4JUN - chains D and E of the 6 polymer chains in the assembly; structure by X-ray diffraction, 2.34 A resolution.

# Chain D
Molecule: Hemagglutinin HA2
From: Influenza A virus
UniProt: Q2F4V6 (Q2F4V6_9INFA); residues 1-176 here correspond to UniProt positions 347-522 (UniProt number = residue number + 346)
Amino-acid sequence (182 residues; numbered 1 to 182; the number before each row is that of its first residue):
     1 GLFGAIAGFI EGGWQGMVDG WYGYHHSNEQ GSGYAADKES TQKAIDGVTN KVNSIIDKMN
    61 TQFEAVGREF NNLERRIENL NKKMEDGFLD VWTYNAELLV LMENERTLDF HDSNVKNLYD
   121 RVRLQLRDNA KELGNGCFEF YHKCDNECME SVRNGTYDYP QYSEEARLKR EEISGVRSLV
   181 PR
Unresolved in the structure: 165-182
Construct notes: expression tag (177-182)
Disulfide bonds: Cys-144/Cys-148

# Chain E
Molecule: Hemagglutinin HA1
From: Influenza A virus
UniProt: Q2F4V6 (Q2F4V6_9INFA); the construct lacks a stretch of the UniProt sequence and is renumbered around it, so the offset changes along the chain: 11-19 = UniProt 17-25; 20-28 = UniProt 27-35; 31-35 = UniProt 36-40; 36-53 = UniProt 42-59; 6 more segments
Amino-acid sequence (329 residues; row label = number of the first residue in the row; note: 2 numbers in that range are skipped by the numbering (no residue carries them; nothing is unmodelled there); a row labelled like 125A-125B holds insertion residues (125A, then the next letters in order)):
     5 GSADPGDQIC IGYHA
   19A N
    20 NSTEQVDTI
    31 MEKNV
   35A T
    36 VTHAQDILEK THNGKLCD
   53A L
    54 DGVKPLILRD CSVAGWLLGN PICDEFINV
   82A P
    83 EWSYIVEKAS PAND
   96A L
    97 CYPGDFNDYE ELKHLLSRIN HFEKIQIIP
125A-125B KS
   126 SWSNHEAS
  133A S
   134 GVSSACPYQG RPSFFRNVVW LIKKNSAYPT IKRSYNNTSQ EDLLVLWGIH HPNDAAEQTK
   194 LYQNPTTYIS VGTSTLNQRL VPRIATRSKV NGQSGRMEFF WTILKPNDAI NFESNGNFIA
   254 PEYAYKIVKK G
  264A D
   265 SAIMKSELEY GNCNTKCQTP MGAINSSMPF HNIHPLTIGE CPKYVKSSRL VLATGLRNSP
   325 QR
Unresolved in the structure: 5-9, 324-326
Construct notes: expression tag (5-10)
Disulfide bonds: Cys-52/Cys-277, Cys-64/Cys-76, Cys-97/Cys-139, Cys-281/Cys-305
Covalent attachments: N-acetylglucosamine (NAG) linked to Asn-34, Asn-169

# How chain D and chain E interact
Contacting residue pairs (11):
  Gly-47(D) with Met-31(E)
  Val-48(D) with Met-31(E)
  Asn-50(D) with Ile-28(E); Met-31(E), hydrogen bond (side chain-backbone); Glu-32(E)
  Lys-51(D) with Ile-28(E); Met-31(E)
  Ser-54(D) with Ile-28(E), hydrogen bond (side chain-backbone); Lys-33(E), hydrogen bond
  Glu-103(D) with Ile-28(E)
  Phe-110(D) with Met-31(E), hydrophobic
Interface residues without a listed pair, chain D (8 interface residues in all): Asp-46

# Overview
8 residues of chain D face 4 of chain E across their interface, with 3 hydrogen bonds. Polar contacts include
Asn-50(D)/Met-31(E), Ser-54(D)/Ile-28(E) and Ser-54(D)/Lys-33(E). Covalently linked N-acetylglucosamine: at
Asn-34(E) and Asn-169(E).
Here chain D is Hemagglutinin HA2 and chain E is Hemagglutinin HA1, both from Influenza A virus. Entry 4JUN
(Crystal structure of H5N1 influenza virus hemagglutinin, clade 5) was determined by X-ray diffraction.
